Entry 4B31 (X-ray diffraction, 2.25 A resolution); this record covers chains B and C of the 4 polymer chains in the assembly.

[Chain B (and C)]
Protein: Catalase-phenol oxidase
Source organism: Scytalidium thermophilum
Notes: EC 1.11.1.6; chain C of this document is another copy of the same molecule, construct and numbering; everything in this record applies to it too
Sequence (719 residues; numbered -20 to 698; the number before each row is that of its first residue; numbers below 1 keep their minus sign (Gly-20 is residue -20)):
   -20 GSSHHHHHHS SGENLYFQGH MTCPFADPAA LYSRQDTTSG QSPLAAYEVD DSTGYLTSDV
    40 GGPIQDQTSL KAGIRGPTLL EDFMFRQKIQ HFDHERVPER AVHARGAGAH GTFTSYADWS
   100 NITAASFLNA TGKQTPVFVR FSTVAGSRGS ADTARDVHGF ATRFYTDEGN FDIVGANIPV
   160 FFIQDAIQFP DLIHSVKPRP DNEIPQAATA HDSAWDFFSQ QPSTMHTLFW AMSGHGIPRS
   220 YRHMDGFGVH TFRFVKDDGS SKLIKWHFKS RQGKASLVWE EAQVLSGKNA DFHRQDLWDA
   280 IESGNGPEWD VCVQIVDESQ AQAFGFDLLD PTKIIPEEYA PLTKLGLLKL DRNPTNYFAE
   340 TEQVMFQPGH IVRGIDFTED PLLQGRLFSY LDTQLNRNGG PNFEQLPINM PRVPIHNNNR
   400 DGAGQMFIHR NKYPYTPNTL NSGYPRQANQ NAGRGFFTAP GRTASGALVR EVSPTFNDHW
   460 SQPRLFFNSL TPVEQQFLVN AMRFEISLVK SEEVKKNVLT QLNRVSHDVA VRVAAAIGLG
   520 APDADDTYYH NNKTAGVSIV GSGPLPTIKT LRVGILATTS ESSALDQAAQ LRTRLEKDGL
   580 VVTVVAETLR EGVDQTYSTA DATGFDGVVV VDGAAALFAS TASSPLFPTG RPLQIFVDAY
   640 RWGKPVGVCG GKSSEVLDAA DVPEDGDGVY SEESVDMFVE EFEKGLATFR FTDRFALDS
Disordered / not traced: -20 to 21, 618-621 (chain C: -20 to 20, 619-621, 650-652, 698)
Bound ions: cis-heme d hydroxychlorin gamma-spirolactone Fe near Tyr369 (its only coordinating residue here)
Ligand contacts:
  - cis-heme d hydroxychlorin gamma-spirolactone (HDD), molecule 1: Ile68, Phe71, Asp72
  - cis-heme d hydroxychlorin gamma-spirolactone (HDD), molecule 2: Arg79, Ala80, Val81, His82, Arg119, Gly138, Phe139, Ala140, Val153, Gly154, Ala155, Phe160, Ala165, Phe168, Val228, His229, Val343, Phe345, Leu361, Gly364, Arg365, Ser368, Tyr369, Thr372, Gln373, Arg376

[How chain B and chain C interact]
Pairs across the interface - 237 pairs, chain B then chain C:
  Leu23(B) - Ile407(C)  hydrophobic
  Tyr26(B) - Met405(C)
  Tyr26(B) - Phe406(C)
  Tyr26(B) - Ile407(C)  hydrogen bond (backbone-backbone)
  Glu27(B) - Ile407(C)
  Glu27(B) - Arg409(C)  salt bridge
  Val28(B) - Phe406(C)  hydrophobic
  Val28(B) - Ile407(C)  hydrogen bond (backbone-backbone)
  Val28(B) - His408(C)
  Val28(B) - Arg409(C)  hydrogen bond (backbone-backbone)
  Asp29(B) - His395(C)  hydrogen bond (backbone-side chain)
  Asp29(B) - Arg409(C)  salt bridge
  Asp30(B) - Ile394(C)
  Asp30(B) - His395(C)  salt bridge
  Asp30(B) - Asn396(C)
  Asp30(B) - Arg399(C)  salt bridge
  Asp30(B) - His408(C)
  Asp30(B) - Asn410(C)
  Asp30(B) - Asn420(C)  hydrogen bond (backbone-side chain)
  Asp30(B) - Tyr423(C)
  Ser31(B) - Tyr423(C)
  Thr32(B) - His395(C)  hydrogen bond (backbone-side chain)
  Thr32(B) - Tyr423(C)
  Gly33(B) - Tyr423(C)
  Gly33(B) - Pro424(C)
  Gly33(B) - Arg425(C)  hydrogen bond (backbone-backbone)
  Tyr34(B) - His395(C)
  Tyr34(B) - Arg425(C)
  Tyr34(B) - Gln426(C)
  Tyr34(B) - Ala427(C)  hydrophobic
  Tyr34(B) - Gly432(C)
  Leu35(B) - His395(C)
  Leu35(B) - Asn396(C)
  Leu35(B) - Pro424(C)
  Leu35(B) - Arg425(C)  hydrogen bond (backbone-backbone)
  Leu35(B) - Gln426(C)
  Thr36(B) - Ile394(C)
  Thr36(B) - His395(C)  hydrogen bond (backbone-backbone)
  Thr36(B) - Asn396(C)  hydrogen bond (backbone-side chain)
  Ser37(B) - Ile394(C)
  Ser37(B) - Asn396(C)
  Asp38(B) - Glu383(C)
  Asp38(B) - Pro390(C)
  Asp38(B) - Ile394(C)
  Asp38(B) - Asn396(C)  hydrogen bond
  Asp38(B) - Asn398(C)  hydrogen bond
  Val39(B) - Gly148(C)
  Val39(B) - Asn149(C)  hydrogen bond (backbone-backbone)
  Val39(B) - His349(C)
  Val39(B) - Glu383(C)
  Val39(B) - Pro390(C)
  Gly40(B) - Glu147(C)
  Gly40(B) - Gly148(C)
  Gly40(B) - Val392(C)
  Gly41(B) - Glu147(C)
  Gly41(B) - Gly148(C)
  Pro42(B) - Glu147(C)
  Pro42(B) - Ala427(C)  hydrophobic
  Pro42(B) - Gly432(C)
  Pro42(B) - Arg433(C)
  Pro42(B) - Gly434(C)
  Pro42(B) - Phe435(C)  hydrogen bond (backbone-backbone)
  Ile43(B) - Ala427(C)  hydrogen bond (backbone-backbone)
  Gln44(B) - Gln426(C)
  Gln44(B) - Ala427(C)  hydrogen bond (backbone-backbone)
  Asp45(B) - Gln426(C)  hydrogen bond (backbone-side chain)
  Gln46(B) - Thr415(C)
  Gln46(B) - Gln426(C)
  Leu49(B) - Thr437(C)
  Leu59(B) - Gln363(C)
  Leu59(B) - Phe367(C)  hydrophobic
  Glu60(B) - Phe356(C)
  Glu60(B) - Gln363(C)  hydrogen bond
  Glu60(B) - Leu366(C)
  Glu60(B) - Arg441(C)  salt bridge
  Phe62(B) - Gly348(C)
  Phe62(B) - Ile350(C)  hydrophobic
  Phe62(B) - Phe435(C)  hydrophobic
  Met63(B) - Phe435(C)  hydrophobic
  Arg65(B) - Leu366(C)  hydrogen bond (side chain-backbone)
  Arg65(B) - Phe367(C)
  Arg65(B) - Leu370(C)
  Gln66(B) - Leu370(C)
  Gln66(B) - Asn398(C)  hydrogen bond
  Lys67(B) - Asn398(C)
  Gln69(B) - Leu370(C)
  Gln69(B) - Asp371(C)
  Gln69(B) - Leu374(C)
  Gln69(B) - Phe382(C)
  His70(B) - Pro380(C)
  His70(B) - Asn381(C)
  His70(B) - Asn398(C)
  His73(B) - Leu374(C)
  His73(B) - Pro380(C)
  His73(B) - Gly401(C)
  Glu74(B) - Arg399(C)
  Glu74(B) - Asp400(C)
  Glu74(B) - Gly401(C)  hydrogen bond (backbone-backbone)
  Val76(B) - Ala402(C)
  Glu147(B) - Gly40(C)
  Glu147(B) - Gly41(C)
  Glu147(B) - Pro42(C)
  Gly148(B) - Val39(C)
  Gly148(B) - Gly40(C)
  Gly148(B) - Gly41(C)
  Asn149(B) - Val39(C)  hydrogen bond (backbone-backbone)
  Thr334(B) - Ile407(C)
  Thr334(B) - His408(C)
  Thr334(B) - Arg409(C)
  Asn335(B) - His408(C)
  Phe337(B) - Asp400(C)
  Phe337(B) - Gly401(C)
  Ala338(B) - Phe406(C)
  Glu339(B) - Ile407(C)
  Gln342(B) - Gly403(C)
  Gln342(B) - Gln404(C)  hydrogen bond (side chain-backbone)
  Gly348(B) - Phe62(C)
  His349(B) - Val39(C)
  Ile350(B) - Phe62(C)  hydrophobic
  Phe356(B) - Glu60(C)
  Gln363(B) - Leu59(C)
  Gln363(B) - Glu60(C)  hydrogen bond
  Leu366(B) - Glu60(C)
  Leu366(B) - Arg65(C)  hydrogen bond (backbone-side chain)
  Phe367(B) - Leu59(C)  hydrophobic
  Phe367(B) - Arg65(C)
  Leu370(B) - Arg65(C)
  Leu370(B) - Gln66(C)
  Leu370(B) - Gln69(C)  hydrogen bond (backbone-side chain)
  Asp371(B) - Gln69(C)
  Leu374(B) - Gln69(C)
  Leu374(B) - His73(C)
  Asn377(B) - Ala402(C)
  Asn377(B) - Gly403(C)
  Pro380(B) - His70(C)
  Pro380(B) - His73(C)
  Asn381(B) - His70(C)
  Phe382(B) - Gln69(C)
  Glu383(B) - Asp38(C)
  Glu383(B) - Val39(C)
  Gln384(B) - Met405(C)
  Leu385(B) - Gly403(C)
  Leu385(B) - Gln404(C)
  Leu385(B) - Met405(C)  hydrophobic
  Pro386(B) - Met405(C)
  Pro390(B) - Asp38(C)
  Pro390(B) - Val39(C)
  Pro390(B) - Gly40(C)
  Val392(B) - Gly40(C)
  Pro393(B) - Thr36(C)
  Ile394(B) - Asp30(C)
  Ile394(B) - Thr36(C)
  Ile394(B) - Ser37(C)
  Ile394(B) - Asp38(C)
  His395(B) - Asp29(C)  hydrogen bond (side chain-backbone)
  His395(B) - Asp30(C)  salt bridge
  His395(B) - Thr32(C)
  His395(B) - Tyr34(C)
  His395(B) - Leu35(C)
  His395(B) - Thr36(C)  hydrogen bond (backbone-backbone)
  Asn396(B) - Asp30(C)
  Asn396(B) - Leu35(C)
  Asn396(B) - Thr36(C)  hydrogen bond (side chain-backbone)
  Asn396(B) - Ser37(C)
  Asn396(B) - Asp38(C)  hydrogen bond
  Asn398(B) - Asp38(C)  hydrogen bond
  Asn398(B) - Gln66(C)  hydrogen bond
  Asn398(B) - Lys67(C)
  Asn398(B) - His70(C)
  Arg399(B) - Asp30(C)  salt bridge
  Arg399(B) - Glu74(C)
  Asp400(B) - Glu74(C)
  Asp400(B) - Phe337(C)
  Gly401(B) - His73(C)
  Gly401(B) - Glu74(C)  hydrogen bond (backbone-backbone)
  Gly401(B) - Val76(C)
  Gly401(B) - Phe337(C)
  Gly401(B) - Gln342(C)
  Ala402(B) - Val76(C)
  Ala402(B) - Asn377(C)
  Gly403(B) - Gln342(C)
  Gly403(B) - Asn377(C)
  Gly403(B) - Leu385(C)
  Gln404(B) - Phe337(C)
  Gln404(B) - Gln342(C)  hydrogen bond (backbone-side chain)
  Gln404(B) - Leu385(C)
  Met405(B) - Tyr26(C)
  Met405(B) - Gln384(C)
  Met405(B) - Leu385(C)  hydrophobic
  Met405(B) - Pro386(C)
  Met405(B) - Met405(C)  hydrophobic
  Phe406(B) - Tyr26(C)
  Phe406(B) - Val28(C)  hydrophobic
  Phe406(B) - Ala338(C)
  Ile407(B) - Leu23(C)
  Ile407(B) - Tyr26(C)  hydrogen bond (backbone-backbone)
  Ile407(B) - Glu27(C)
  Ile407(B) - Val28(C)  hydrogen bond (backbone-backbone)
  Ile407(B) - Thr334(C)
  Ile407(B) - Glu339(C)
  His408(B) - Val28(C)
  His408(B) - Asp30(C)
  His408(B) - Thr334(C)
  His408(B) - Asn335(C)
  Arg409(B) - Glu27(C)  salt bridge
  Arg409(B) - Val28(C)  hydrogen bond (backbone-backbone)
  Arg409(B) - Asp29(C)  salt bridge
  Arg409(B) - Thr334(C)
  Asn410(B) - Asp30(C)
  Thr415(B) - Gln46(C)
  Asn420(B) - Asp30(C)  hydrogen bond (side chain-backbone)
  Tyr423(B) - Asp30(C)
  Tyr423(B) - Ser31(C)
  Tyr423(B) - Thr32(C)
  Tyr423(B) - Gly33(C)
  Pro424(B) - Gly33(C)
  Pro424(B) - Leu35(C)
  Arg425(B) - Gly33(C)  hydrogen bond (backbone-backbone)
  Arg425(B) - Tyr34(C)  hydrogen bond
  Arg425(B) - Leu35(C)  hydrogen bond (backbone-backbone)
  Gln426(B) - Tyr34(C)
  Gln426(B) - Gln44(C)
  Gln426(B) - Asp45(C)  hydrogen bond (side chain-backbone)
  Gln426(B) - Gln46(C)
  Ala427(B) - Pro42(C)  hydrophobic
  Ala427(B) - Ile43(C)  hydrogen bond (backbone-backbone)
  Ala427(B) - Gln44(C)  hydrogen bond (backbone-backbone)
  Ala431(B) - Tyr34(C)
  Gly432(B) - Tyr34(C)
  Gly432(B) - Pro42(C)
  Arg433(B) - Pro42(C)
  Gly434(B) - Pro42(C)
  Phe435(B) - Pro42(C)  hydrogen bond (backbone-backbone)
  Phe435(B) - Phe62(C)  hydrophobic
  Phe435(B) - Met63(C)  hydrophobic
  Thr437(B) - Leu49(C)
  Arg441(B) - Glu60(C)  salt bridge
Other interface residues (no listed pair), chain B (104 interface residues in all): Ala51, Arg75, Asp355, Gly364, Gly378, Asn388, Pro416, Ala443, Leu447
Other interface residues (no listed pair), chain C (105 interface residues in all): Ala51, Pro56, Arg75, Asp355, Gly364, Gly378, Asn388, Pro393, Asn397, Pro416, Ala431, Ala443

[In short]
The interface between chain B and chain C involves 104 residues on one side and 105 on the other; the contacts
include 45 hydrogen bonds and 10 salt bridges. Among the polar pairs are Glu27(B)-Arg409(C),
Asp29(B)-Arg409(C) and Asp30(B)-His395(C).
Chain B and chain C are both Catalase-phenol oxidase (Scytalidium thermophilum); the structure, Probing the
active center of catalase-phenol oxidase from Scytalidium thermophilum, was determined by X-ray diffraction
(same publication as 4B2Y, 4B40 and 4B5K).
